3ZUT - chain A; structure by X-ray diffraction, 2.50 A resolution.

# Chain A
Name: Serine/threonine-protein kinase SRK2E
Organism: Arabidopsis thaliana
Notes: EC 2.7.11.1
UniProt: Q940H6 (SRK2E_ARATH); residue numbers follow UniProt; this construct covers 1-362
Chain sequence (362 residues; numbered 1 to 362; the number before each row is that of its first residue):
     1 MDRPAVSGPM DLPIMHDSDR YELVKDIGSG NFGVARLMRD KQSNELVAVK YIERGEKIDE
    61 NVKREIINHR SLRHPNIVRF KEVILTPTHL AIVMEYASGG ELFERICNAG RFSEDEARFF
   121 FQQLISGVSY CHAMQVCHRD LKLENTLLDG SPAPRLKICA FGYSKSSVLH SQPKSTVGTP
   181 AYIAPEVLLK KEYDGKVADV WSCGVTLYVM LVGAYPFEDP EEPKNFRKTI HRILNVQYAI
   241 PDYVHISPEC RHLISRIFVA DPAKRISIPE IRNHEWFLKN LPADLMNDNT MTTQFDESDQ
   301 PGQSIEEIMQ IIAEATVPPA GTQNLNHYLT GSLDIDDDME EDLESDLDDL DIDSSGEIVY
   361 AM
Disordered / not traced: 1-9, 164-177, 286-300, 320-362
Sequence notes: engineered mutation Ala-160 (Asp in Q940H6)
UniProt features mapped onto this chain:
  - region: Ala-283 to Pro-318 (Domain I)
  - active site: Asp-140 (Proton acceptor)
  - binding site (ATP): Ile-27 to Ala-35, Lys-50
  - modified residue (Phosphoserine): Ser-7, Ser-18, Ser-29, Ser-43, Ser-175
From the paper describing this entry:
  - mutagenesis - D160A: abolished catalytic activity
  - catalytic residues: Lys-50, Glu-65 (citing earlier work)
  - conformationally variable residues: Phe-161
  - post-translational modification sites: Ser-175 (citing earlier work)
  - mutagenesis - S304A, S304D: unchanged catalytic activity

# In short
UniProt lists active-site residue Asp-140 and 10 ATP-binding residues. From the paper: catalytic residues
Lys-50 and Glu-65; D160A abolishes catalytic activity; 3 substitutions were tested in all.
Chain A is Serine/threonine-protein kinase SRK2E (Arabidopsis thaliana); the structure, The structure of OST1
(D160A) kinase, was determined by X-ray diffraction, deposited together with 3ZUU.
